6P9Y - chains B and G of the 6 polymer chains in the assembly; structure by electron microscopy, 3.01 A resolution.

# Chain B
Protein: Guanine nucleotide-binding protein G(I)/G(S)/G(T) subunit beta-1
Organism: Homo sapiens
Reference sequence: P62873 (GBB1_HUMAN); numbering as in UniProt (aligned over 2-340)
Chain sequence (350 residues; row label = number of the first residue in the row; numbers below 1 keep their minus sign (Met-9 is residue -9)):
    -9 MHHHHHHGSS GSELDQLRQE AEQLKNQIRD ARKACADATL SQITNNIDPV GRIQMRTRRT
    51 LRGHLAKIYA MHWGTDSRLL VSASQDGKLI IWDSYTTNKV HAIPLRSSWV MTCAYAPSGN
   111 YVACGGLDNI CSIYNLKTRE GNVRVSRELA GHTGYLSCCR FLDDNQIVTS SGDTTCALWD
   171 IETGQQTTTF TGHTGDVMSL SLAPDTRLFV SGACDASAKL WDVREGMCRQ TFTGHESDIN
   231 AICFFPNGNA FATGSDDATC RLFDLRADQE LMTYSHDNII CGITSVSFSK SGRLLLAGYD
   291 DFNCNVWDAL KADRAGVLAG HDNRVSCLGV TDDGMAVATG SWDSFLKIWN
Unresolved in the structure: -9 to 2
Differences from the reference sequence: expression tag (-9 to 1)
Swiss-Prot annotation at these positions:
  - modified residue: Ser2 (N-acetylserine), His266 (Phosphohistidine)
  - natural variant: Leu30 (L30F: In MRD42; uncertain significance), Arg52 (R52G: In MRD42), Gly64 (G64V: In MRD42), Asp76 (D76E: In MRD42; D76G: In MRD42), Gly77 (G77S: In MRD42), Lys78 (K78R: In MRD42), Ile80 (I80N: In MRD42; I80T: In MRD42), His91 (H91R: In MRD42; uncertain significance), Ala92 (A92T: In MRD42), Pro94 (P94S: In MRD42), Leu95 (L95P: In MRD42), Arg96 (R96L: In MRD42), 5 further natural variant entries in UniProt

# Chain G
Protein: Guanine nucleotide-binding protein G(I)/G(S)/G(O) subunit gamma-2
Organism: Homo sapiens
Reference sequence: P59768 (GBG2_HUMAN); numbering as in UniProt (aligned over 1-71)
Chain sequence (71 residues; each row starts with the number of its first residue):
     1 MASNNTASIA QARKLVEQLK MEANIDRIKV SKAAADLMAY CEAHAKEDPL LTPVPASENP
    61 FREKKFFCAI L
Unresolved in the structure: 1-7, 63-71
Swiss-Prot annotation at these positions:
  - modified residue: Ala2 (N-acetylalanine), Cys68 (Cysteine methyl ester)
  - lipidation: Cys68 (S-geranylgeranyl cysteine)

# Interface between chain B and chain G
Residue-residue contacts (88):
  Glu3(B) - Ile9(G)
  Leu4(B) - Ser8(G)
  Leu7(B) - Ala12(G)
  Leu7(B) - Arg13(G)
  Leu7(B) - Val16(G)
  Glu10(B) - Val16(G)
  Leu14(B) - Leu19(G)  hydrophobic
  Leu14(B) - Lys20(G)
  Gln17(B) - Ala23(G)
  Ile18(B) - Leu19(G)
  Ile18(B) - Ala23(G)  hydrophobic
  Ile18(B) - Arg27(G)
  Cys25(B) - Arg27(G)
  Cys25(B) - Ile28(G)
  Cys25(B) - Lys29(G)
  Cys25(B) - Val30(G)  hydrogen bond (backbone-backbone)
  Ala26(B) - Val30(G)  hydrophobic
  Asp27(B) - Lys29(G)  salt bridge
  Asp27(B) - Val30(G)
  Asp27(B) - Ser31(G)  hydrogen bond (side chain-backbone)
  Ala28(B) - Val30(G)
  Leu30(B) - Ala34(G)  hydrophobic
  Ile33(B) - Val30(G)
  Ile33(B) - Ser31(G)
  Ile33(B) - Ala34(G)  hydrophobic
  Ile33(B) - Met38(G)  hydrophobic
  Val40(B) - Leu51(G)  hydrophobic
  Ile43(B) - Leu50(G)
  Met45(B) - Leu50(G)  hydrophobic
  Arg48(B) - Phe61(G)
  Arg49(B) - Pro60(G)
  Arg49(B) - Phe61(G)  hydrogen bond (side chain-backbone)
  Arg49(B) - Arg62(G)  hydrogen bond (side chain-backbone)
  Ser84(B) - Phe61(G)
  Tyr85(B) - Pro60(G)  hydrophobic
  Tyr85(B) - Phe61(G)  hydrophobic
  Met217(B) - Met21(G)  hydrophobic
  Cys218(B) - Gln18(G)
  Cys218(B) - Met21(G)
  Arg219(B) - Glu22(G)
  Gln220(B) - Ile25(G)
  Thr221(B) - Glu22(G)  hydrogen bond
  Phe235(B) - Tyr40(G)  hydrophobic
  Phe235(B) - Cys41(G)  hydrophobic
  Pro236(B) - Tyr40(G)
  Asn237(B) - Tyr40(G)
  Ala240(B) - Leu37(G)  hydrophobic
  Leu252(B) - Leu37(G)  hydrophobic
  Asp254(B) - Ala33(G)
  Arg256(B) - Asp26(G)
  Arg256(B) - Arg27(G)
  Arg256(B) - Ile28(G)  hydrogen bond (backbone-backbone)
  Arg256(B) - Asp36(G)  salt bridge
  Ala257(B) - Ile28(G)
  Ala257(B) - Val30(G)  hydrophobic
  Ala257(B) - Ala33(G)  hydrophobic
  Asp258(B) - Ile25(G)
  Asp258(B) - Arg27(G)  salt bridge
  Gln259(B) - Val30(G)
  Leu261(B) - Val30(G)  hydrophobic
  Leu261(B) - Leu37(G)  hydrophobic
  Ser279(B) - Asp48(G)  hydrogen bond
  Lys280(B) - Glu47(G)  salt bridge
  Lys280(B) - Asp48(G)
  Ser281(B) - Tyr40(G)
  Ser281(B) - Cys41(G)  hydrogen bond (backbone-side chain)
  Ser281(B) - His44(G)  hydrogen bond (side chain-backbone)
  Ser281(B) - Ala45(G)
  Ser281(B) - Asp48(G)
  Gly282(B) - Cys41(G)  hydrogen bond (backbone-side chain)
  Arg283(B) - Cys41(G)
  Arg283(B) - Leu51(G)
  Leu284(B) - Leu51(G)  hydrophobic
  Leu300(B) - Met38(G)  hydrophobic
  Leu300(B) - Cys41(G)  hydrophobic
  Val320(B) - Leu50(G)  hydrophobic
  Asp323(B) - Pro49(G)
  Gly324(B) - Pro49(G)
  Gly324(B) - Leu50(G)
  Met325(B) - Pro49(G)  hydrophobic
  Met325(B) - Leu50(G)
  Met325(B) - Pro60(G)
  Ala326(B) - Phe61(G)  hydrophobic
  Val327(B) - Leu50(G)  hydrophobic
  Ile338(B) - Phe61(G)  hydrophobic
  Asn340(B) - Val54(G)
  Asn340(B) - Asn59(G)  hydrogen bond
  Asn340(B) - Phe61(G)
Also at the interface, not in a pair above, chain B (61 interface residues in all): Ala11, Lys15, Ala21, Arg22, Ala24, Thr34, Trp63, Ser67, Lys209, Trp339
Also at the interface, not in a pair above, chain G (39 interface residues in all): Lys32, Glu58

# Overview
The interface between chain B and chain G involves 61 residues on one side and 39 on the other; the contacts
include 11 hydrogen bonds and 4 salt bridges. Polar pairs include Asp27(B)-Lys29(G), Arg256(B)-Asp36(G) and
Asp258(B)-Arg27(G).
Here chain B is Guanine nucleotide-binding protein G(I)/G(S)/G(T) subunit beta-1 and chain G is Guanine
nucleotide-binding protein G(I)/G(S)/G(O) subunit gamma-2, both from Homo sapiens. Entry 6P9Y (PAC1 GPCR
Receptor complex) was determined by electron microscopy (same publication as 6P9X).
